PDB entry 4MQK | X-ray diffraction, 2.24 A resolution | chains B and F of the 4 polymer chains in the assembly

Chain B (and F):
Molecule: Hemoglobin subunit gamma-2
Organism: Homo sapiens
Notes: chain F of this document is another copy of the same molecule, construct and numbering; everything in this record applies to it too
Reference sequence: P69892 (HBG2_HUMAN); residues 1-146 here correspond to UniProt positions 2-147 (UniProt number = residue number + 1)
Chain sequence (146 residues; row label = number of the first residue in the row):
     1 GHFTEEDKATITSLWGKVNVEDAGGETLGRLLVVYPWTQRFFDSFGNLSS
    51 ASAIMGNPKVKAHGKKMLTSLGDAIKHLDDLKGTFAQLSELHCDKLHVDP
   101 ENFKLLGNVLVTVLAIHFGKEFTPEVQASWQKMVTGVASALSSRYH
Not modelled in the structure: 1
Construct notes: engineered mutation Met67 (Val68 in P69892)
Bound ions: heme Fe: His92 (together with carbon monoxide)
Ligand contacts:
  - carbon monoxide (CMO): Leu28, Phe42, His63, Met67, His92
  - heme (HEM): Leu31, Thr38, Phe41, Phe42, Phe45, His63, Lys66, Met67, Ser70, Leu71, Phe85, Leu88, Leu91, His92, Leu96, Val98, Asn102, Phe103, Leu106, Val137, Leu141

Chain B / chain F interface:
Residue-residue contacts - 9 pairs, chain B then chain F:
  His2(B) - His146(F)  hydrogen bond (backbone-side chain)
  Lys132(B) - His146(F)
  Thr135(B) - His146(F)
  Arg144(B) - His2(F)
  His146(B) - His2(F)
  His146(B) - Phe3(F)
  His146(B) - Lys132(F)
  His146(B) - Thr135(F)
  His146(B) - Gly136(F)  hydrogen bond (backbone-backbone)
Interface residues without a listed pair, chain B (8 interface residues in all): Phe3, Gly136, Tyr145
Interface residues without a listed pair, chain F (7 interface residues in all): Leu81

In short:
The interface between chain B and chain F involves 8 residues on one side and 7 on the other, with 2 hydrogen
bonds. Among the polar pairs are His2(B)-His146(F) and His146(B)-Gly136(F). Ligands of chain B: heme and
carbon monoxide.
Chain B and chain F are both Hemoglobin subunit gamma-2 (Homo sapiens); the structure, Carbonmonoxy Structure
of the Human Fetal Hemoglobin Mutant HbF Toms River alphawtgammaV67M, was determined by X-ray diffraction.
